Entry 6CSF (X-ray diffraction, 3.30 A resolution); this record covers chains A and B of the 3 polymer chains in the assembly.

== Chain A ==
Protein: Monoclonal antibody FAB heavy chain
Organism: Mus musculus
Notes: antibody fragment or engineered binder
Amino-acid sequence (214 residues; each row starts with the number of its first residue; note: 10 numbers in that range are skipped by the numbering (no residue carries them; nothing is unmodelled there)):
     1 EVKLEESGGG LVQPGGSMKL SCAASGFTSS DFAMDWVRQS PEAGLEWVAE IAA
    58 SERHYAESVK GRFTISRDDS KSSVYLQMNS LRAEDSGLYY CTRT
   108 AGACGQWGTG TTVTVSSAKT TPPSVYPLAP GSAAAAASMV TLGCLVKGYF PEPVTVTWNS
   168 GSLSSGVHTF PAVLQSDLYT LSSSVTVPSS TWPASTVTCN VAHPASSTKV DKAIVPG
Disulfides: C22-C98, C151-C206

== Chain B ==
Protein: Monoclonal antibody FAB light chain
Organism: Mus musculus
Notes: antibody fragment or engineered binder
Amino-acid sequence (213 residues; each row starts with the number of its first residue):
     1 DIAMTQSPAS LSASVGETVT ITCRTSENIA SALAWYQQKQ GKSPQLLVMN AKTLAAGVPS
    61 RFSGSGSGTA FSLKINSLQP EDFGSYSCQH AAGWLLTFGG GTKLEIKRAD AAPTVSIFPP
   121 SSEQLTSGGA SVVCFLNNFY PKDINVKWKI DGSERQNGVL NSWTDQDSAD STYSMSSTLT
   181 LTKDEYERHN SYTCEATHKT STSPIVKSFN RAE
Disulfides: C23-C88, C134-C194

== Chain A / chain B interface ==
Residue-residue contacts (61; chain A residue first):
  D35(A) - L96(B)
  V37(A) - F98(B)  hydrophobic
  Q39(A) - Q38(B)  hydrogen bond
  L45(A) - P44(B)  hydrophobic
  L45(A) - F98(B)
  W47(A) - W94(B)
  W47(A) - L95(B)  hydrophobic
  W47(A) - L96(B)
  A63(A) - L95(B)  hydrophobic
  E64(A) - L95(B)
  Y97(A) - Q38(B)
  Y97(A) - K42(B)  hydrogen bond (side chain-backbone)
  Y97(A) - S43(B)
  A108(A) - W94(B)
  G109(A) - Q89(B)
  G109(A) - A91(B)
  A110(A) - Y36(B)
  C111(A) - Y36(B)  hydrogen bond (backbone-side chain)
  C111(A) - L96(B)  hydrophobic
  W114(A) - Y36(B)
  W114(A) - S43(B)
  W114(A) - P44(B)
  G115(A) - S43(B)  hydrogen bond (backbone-side chain)
  Y133(A) - S121(B)
  Y133(A) - E123(B)
  Y133(A) - Q124(B)
  Y133(A) - S127(B)
  P134(A) - S121(B)
  P134(A) - E123(B)
  L135(A) - F118(B)
  L135(A) - V133(B)  hydrophobic
  A136(A) - F118(B)
  A136(A) - P119(B)
  P137(A) - F118(B)
  T148(A) - S116(B)
  T148(A) - F118(B)
  L149(A) - F118(B)  hydrophobic
  G150(A) - F135(B)
  L152(A) - S131(B)
  K154(A) - S131(B)
  K154(A) - T180(B)
  H175(A) - N137(B)
  H175(A) - N138(B)  hydrogen bond
  H175(A) - S174(B)  hydrogen bond
  F177(A) - F135(B)  hydrophobic
  F177(A) - N137(B)
  F177(A) - S162(B)
  F177(A) - T164(B)
  F177(A) - S174(B)
  F177(A) - M175(B)
  F177(A) - S176(B)
  P178(A) - S162(B)  hydrogen bond (backbone-side chain)
  P178(A) - W163(B)
  V180(A) - L160(B)  hydrophobic
  Q182(A) - L160(B)
  S189(A) - F135(B)
  S189(A) - S176(B)  hydrogen bond
  S190(A) - F135(B)
  S191(A) - F135(B)
  S191(A) - N137(B)  hydrogen bond
  K219(A) - E123(B)
Also at the interface, not in a pair above, chain A (40 interface residues in all): A43, G44, E46, H61, T101, G112, G138
Also at the interface, not in a pair above, chain B (41 interface residues in all): D1, A34, L46, M49, S87, G99, G100, I117, D167, T178

== Overview ==
40 residues of chain A and 41 residues of chain B are in contact, with 9 hydrogen bonds. Among the polar pairs
are Q39(A)-Q38(B), Y97(A)-K42(B) and C111(A)-Y36(B).
Chain A is Monoclonal antibody FAB heavy chain and chain B is Monoclonal antibody FAB light chain, both from
Mus musculus; the structure, Crystal structure of sodium/alanine symporter AgcS with D-alanine bound, was
determined by X-ray diffraction together with 6CSE from the same study.
